5K0U - chains A and D of the 4 polymer chains in the assembly; structure by electron microscopy, 2.79 A resolution.

# Chain A
Protein: Capsid protein VP1
Organism: Rhinovirus C
UniProtKB: E5D8F2 (E5D8F2_9ENTO); residues 1-279 here correspond to UniProt positions 568-846 (UniProt number = residue number + 567)
Amino-acid sequence (279 residues; row label = number of the first residue in the row):
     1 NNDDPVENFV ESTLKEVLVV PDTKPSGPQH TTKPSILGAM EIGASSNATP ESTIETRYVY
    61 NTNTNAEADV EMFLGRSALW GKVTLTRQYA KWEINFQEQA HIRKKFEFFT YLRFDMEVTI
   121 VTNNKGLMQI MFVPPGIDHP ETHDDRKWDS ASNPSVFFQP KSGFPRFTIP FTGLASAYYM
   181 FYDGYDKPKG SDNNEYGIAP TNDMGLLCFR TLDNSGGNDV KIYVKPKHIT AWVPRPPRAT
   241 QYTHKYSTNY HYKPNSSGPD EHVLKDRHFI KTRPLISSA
Unresolved in the structure: 1-16
Differences from the reference sequence: engineered mutation K125 (Thr692 in E5D8F2)
Curated features (UniProtKB/Swiss-Prot):
  - site: A279 (Cleavage)

# Chain D
Protein: Capsid protein VP4
Organism: Rhinovirus C
UniProtKB: E5D8F2 (E5D8F2_9ENTO); residues 1-66 here correspond to UniProt positions 2-67 (UniProt number = residue number + 1)
Amino-acid sequence (66 residues; numbered 1 to 66; the number before each row is that of its first residue):
     1 GAQVSRQNNG THENGVTASN GSVIKYFNIN YYKDSASSGL SRQDFSQDPS KFTQPLVDTL
    61 TNPALM
Unresolved in the structure: 5-23, 59-66
Curated features (UniProtKB/Swiss-Prot):
  - site: M66 (Cleavage)
  - lipidation: G1 (N-myristoyl glycine)

# How chain A and chain D interact
Pairs across the interface - 22 pairs, chain A then chain D:
  L18(A) with Q47(D)
  I42(A) with L56(D), hydrophobic
  G43(A) with P55(D)
  A44(A) with T53(D); Q54(D)
  S45(A) with T53(D), hydrogen bond (backbone-backbone); Q54(D), hydrogen bond (backbone-side chain)
  N47(A) with Q54(D), hydrogen bond
  D69(A) with D44(D)
  E71(A) with L40(D); S41(D), hydrogen bond (side chain-backbone)
  D115(A) with A36(D)
  T168(A) with A36(D)
  K225(A) with L40(D)
  K227(A) with A36(D), hydrogen bond (side chain-backbone); S37(D); S38(D), hydrogen bond (side chain-backbone)
  H228(A) with S35(D); A36(D); S38(D), hydrogen bond (side chain-backbone); G39(D), hydrogen bond (side chain-backbone)
  P234(A) with F52(D)
Interface residues without a listed pair, chain A (17 interface residues in all): M72, G75, P170

# Overview
Chain A and chain D form an interface of 17 and 14 residues respectively, with 8 hydrogen bonds. Polar
contacts include S45(A)-Q54(D), N47(A)-Q54(D) and E71(A)-S41(D).
Chain A is Capsid protein VP1 and chain D is Capsid protein VP4, both from Rhinovirus C; the structure, CryoEM
structure of the full virion of a human rhinovirus C, was determined by electron microscopy together with 5JZG
from the same study.
